8PKI - chains B and J of the 11 polymer chains in the assembly; structure by electron microscopy, 2.58 A resolution.

[Chain B]
Protein: Histone H4
Source organism: Mus musculus
UniProtKB: P62806 (H4_MOUSE); residues 0-102 here correspond to UniProt positions 1-103 (UniProt number = residue number + 1)
Chain sequence (103 residues; row label = number of the first residue in the row; numbering starts at 0):
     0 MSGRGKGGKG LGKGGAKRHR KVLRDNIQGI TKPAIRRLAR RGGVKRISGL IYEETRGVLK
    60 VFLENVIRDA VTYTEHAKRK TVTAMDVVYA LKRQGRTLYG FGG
Disordered / not traced: 0-23
UniProt features mapped onto this chain:
  - DNA-binding region: Lys16 to Lys20
  - modified residue: Ser1 (N-acetylserine), Arg3 (Asymmetric dimethylarginine), Lys5 (N6-(2-hydroxyisobutyryl)lysine), Lys8 (N6-(2-hydroxyisobutyryl)lysine), Lys12 (N6-(2-hydroxyisobutyryl)lysine), Lys16 (N6-(2-hydroxyisobutyryl)lysine), Lys20 (N6,N6,N6-trimethyllysine), Lys31 (N6-(2-hydroxyisobutyryl)lysine), Lys44 (N6-(2-hydroxyisobutyryl)lysine), Ser47 (Phosphoserine), Tyr51 (Phosphotyrosine), Lys59 (N6-(2-hydroxyisobutyryl)lysine), Lys77 (N6-(2-hydroxyisobutyryl)lysine), Lys79 (N6-(2-hydroxyisobutyryl)lysine), Thr80 (Phosphothreonine), Tyr88 (Phosphotyrosine), Lys91 (N6-(2-hydroxyisobutyryl)lysine)
  - cross-link (Glycyl lysine isopeptide (Lys-Gly)): Lys12 (interchain with G-Cter in SUMO2), Lys20 (interchain with G-Cter in SUMO2), Lys31 (interchain with G-Cter in SUMO2), Lys59 (interchain with G-Cter in SUMO2), Lys79 (interchain with G-Cter in SUMO2), Lys91 (interchain with G-Cter in SUMO2)

[Chain J]
Molecule: 153-nt DNA strand
Source organism: synthetic construct
Sequence (153 nucleotides; numbered -76 to 76; the number before each row is that of its first residue; numbers below 1 keep their minus sign (DA-76 is residue -76)):
   -76 ATCACAGGAT GTATTGGCCT TGAACGTGCC TGGAGACTAG GGAGTAATCC CCTTGGCGGT
   -16 TAAAACGCGG GGGACAGCGC GTACGTGCGT TTAAGCGGTG CTAGAGCTGT CTACGACCAA
    44 TTGAGCGGCC TCGGCACCGG GATTCTCCAG GAT
Disordered / not traced: -76 to -66, 73-76

[How chain B and chain J interact]
Pairs across the interface (11):
  Arg35(B) with DG8(J), salt bridge to the phosphate
  Arg45(B) with DC7(J), sugar contact; DG8(J), phosphate contact
  Ile46(B) with DC7(J), sugar contact; DG8(J), hydrogen bond to the phosphate
  Ser47(B) with DC7(J), hydrogen bond to the phosphate
  Gly48(B) with DC7(J), hydrogen bond to the phosphate
  Arg78(B) with DA28(J), phosphate contact
  Lys79(B) with DG27(J), phosphate contact; DA28(J), hydrogen bond to the phosphate
  Thr80(B) with DA28(J), hydrogen bond to the phosphate
Also at the interface, not in a pair above, chain B (10 interface residues in all): Lys44, Lys77
Also at the interface, not in a pair above, chain J (5 interface residues in all): DG29

[In short]
The interface between chain B and chain J involves 10 residues on one side and 5 on the other; the contacts
include 5 hydrogen bonds and 1 salt bridge. Polar contacts include Ile46(B)-DG8(J), Ser47(B)-DC7(J) and
Gly48(B)-DC7(J). From UniProt: a DNA-binding region on chain B.
Chain B is Histone H4 (Mus musculus) and chain J is a 153-nt DNA strand (synthetic construct); the structure,
Cryo-EM structure of NR5A2-nucleosome complex SHL+5.5, was determined by electron microscopy (same publication
as 8PKJ).
